Entry 9QAJ (electron microscopy, 2.95 A resolution); this record covers chains A and I of the 14 polymer chains in the assembly.

[Chain A]
Name: Histone H3.2
From: Xenopus laevis
UniProt: P84233 (H32_XENLA); residues 1-135 here correspond to UniProt positions 2-136 (UniProt number = residue number + 1)
Amino-acid sequence (135 residues; each row starts with the number of its first residue):
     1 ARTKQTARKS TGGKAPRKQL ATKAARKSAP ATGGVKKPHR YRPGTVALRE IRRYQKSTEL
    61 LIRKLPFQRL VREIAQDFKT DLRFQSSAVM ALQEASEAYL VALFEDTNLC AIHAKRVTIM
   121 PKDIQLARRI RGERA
Unresolved in the structure: 1-37, 135
Construct notes: conflict Ala102 (Gly103 in P84233)
Swiss-Prot annotation at these positions:
  - modified residue: Arg2 (Asymmetric dimethylarginine), Thr3 (Phosphothreonine), Lys4 (Allysine), Gln5 (5-glutamyl dopamine), Thr6 (Phosphothreonine), Arg8 (Citrulline), Lys9 (N6,N6,N6-trimethyllysine), Ser10 (ADP-ribosylserine), Thr11 (Phosphothreonine), Lys14 (N6-(2-hydroxyisobutyryl)lysine), Arg17 (Asymmetric dimethylarginine), Lys18 (N6-(2-hydroxyisobutyryl)lysine), Lys23 (N6-(2-hydroxyisobutyryl)lysine), Arg26 (Citrulline), Lys27 (N6,N6,N6-trimethyllysine), Ser28 (ADP-ribosylserine), Lys36 (N6,N6,N6-trimethyllysine), Lys37 (N6-methyllysine), Tyr41 (Phosphotyrosine), Lys56 (N6,N6,N6-trimethyllysine) and 8 more in UniProt
  - lipidation: Cys110 (S-palmitoyl cysteine)

[Chain I]
Molecule: 601 DNA
From: Homo sapiens
Sequence (145 nucleotides; numbered -72 to 72; the number before each row is that of its first residue; numbers below 1 keep their minus sign (DA-72 is residue -72)):
   -72 ATCGATGTAT ATATCTGACA CGTGCCTGGA GACTAGGGAG TAATCCCCTT GGCGGTTAAA
   -12 ACGCGGGGGA CAGCGCGTAC GTGCGTTTAA GCGGTGCTAG AGCTGTCTAC GACCAATTGA
    48 GCGGCCTCGG CACCGGGATT CTGAT

[Chain A / chain I interface]
Residue-residue contacts (18):
  Arg42(A) with DG-6(I), sugar contact; DG-5(I), salt bridge to the phosphate; DG70(I), hydrogen bond to the phosphate; DA71(I), salt bridge to the phosphate
  Thr45(A) with DG70(I), phosphate contact
  Arg63(A) with DA-13(I), phosphate contact
  Arg72(A) with DT-23(I), salt bridge to the phosphate
  Arg83(A) with DT-24(I), sugar contact; DT-23(I), phosphate contact
  Phe84(A) with DT-24(I), sugar contact; DT-23(I), hydrogen bond to the phosphate
  Gln85(A) with DT-24(I), phosphate contact
  Ser86(A) with DT-24(I), phosphate contact
  Arg116(A) with DA-3(I), phosphate contact; DC-2(I), salt bridge to the phosphate
  Val117(A) with DA-3(I), hydrogen bond to the phosphate
  Thr118(A) with DA-3(I), hydrogen bond to the phosphate
  Met120(A) with DC-2(I), phosphate contact
Also at the interface, not in a pair above, chain A (18 interface residues in all): His39, Arg40, Tyr41, Pro43, Leu82, Lys115
Also at the interface, not in a pair above, chain I (11 interface residues in all): DG-8, DT69

[In short]
Chain A and chain I form an interface of 18 and 11 residues respectively, with 4 hydrogen bonds and 4 salt
bridges. Among the polar pairs are Arg42(A)-DG70(I), Phe84(A)-DT-23(I) and Val117(A)-DA-3(I).
Here chain A is Histone H3.2 (Xenopus laevis) and chain I is 601 DNA (Homo sapiens). Entry 9QAJ (Structure of
the nucleosome-bound human BCL7A) was determined by electron microscopy.
